PDB entry 6KWS | X-ray diffraction, 2.80 A resolution | chain A

== Chain A ==
Name: Methylglyoxal reductase (NADPH-dependent)
Source organism: Candida albicans SC5314
Reference sequence: Q5ABT9 (Q5ABT9_CANAL); residues 4-342 here = UniProt positions 4-342
Amino-acid sequence (339 residues; each row starts with the number of its first residue):
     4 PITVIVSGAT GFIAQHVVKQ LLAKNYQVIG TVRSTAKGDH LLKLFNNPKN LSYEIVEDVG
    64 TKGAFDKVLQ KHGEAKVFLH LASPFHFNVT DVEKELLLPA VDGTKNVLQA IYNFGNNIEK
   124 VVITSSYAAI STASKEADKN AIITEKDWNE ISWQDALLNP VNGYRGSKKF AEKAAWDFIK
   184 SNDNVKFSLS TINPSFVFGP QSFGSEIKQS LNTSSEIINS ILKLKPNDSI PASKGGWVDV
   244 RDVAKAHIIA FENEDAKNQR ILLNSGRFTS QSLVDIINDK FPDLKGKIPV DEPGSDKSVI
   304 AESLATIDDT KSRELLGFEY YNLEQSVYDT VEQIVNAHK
Not modelled in the structure: 87-89
Sequence notes: engineered mutation Lys-52 (Gln in Q5ABT9)
Reported in the primary citation:
  - catalytic residues: Ser-129, Tyr-167, Lys-171 (by similarity / conservation)

== Overview ==
From the paper: catalytic residues Ser-129, Tyr-167 and Lys-171.
Chain A is Methylglyoxal reductase (NADPH-dependent) (Candida albicans SC5314); the structure, Crystal
structure of Gre2 from Candida albicans, was determined by X-ray diffraction, deposited together with 6KWT.
